PDB entry 8FN4 | electron microscopy, 3.70 A resolution | chains 3 and 4 of the 6 polymer chains in the assembly

Chain 3:
Name: RNA-editing substrate-binding complex protein 3 (RESC3)
Source organism: Trypanosoma brucei
UniProt: Q381A0 (Q381A0_TRYB2); residues 1-482 here correspond to UniProt positions 111-592 (UniProt number = residue number + 110)
Chain sequence (482 residues; each row starts with the number of its first residue):
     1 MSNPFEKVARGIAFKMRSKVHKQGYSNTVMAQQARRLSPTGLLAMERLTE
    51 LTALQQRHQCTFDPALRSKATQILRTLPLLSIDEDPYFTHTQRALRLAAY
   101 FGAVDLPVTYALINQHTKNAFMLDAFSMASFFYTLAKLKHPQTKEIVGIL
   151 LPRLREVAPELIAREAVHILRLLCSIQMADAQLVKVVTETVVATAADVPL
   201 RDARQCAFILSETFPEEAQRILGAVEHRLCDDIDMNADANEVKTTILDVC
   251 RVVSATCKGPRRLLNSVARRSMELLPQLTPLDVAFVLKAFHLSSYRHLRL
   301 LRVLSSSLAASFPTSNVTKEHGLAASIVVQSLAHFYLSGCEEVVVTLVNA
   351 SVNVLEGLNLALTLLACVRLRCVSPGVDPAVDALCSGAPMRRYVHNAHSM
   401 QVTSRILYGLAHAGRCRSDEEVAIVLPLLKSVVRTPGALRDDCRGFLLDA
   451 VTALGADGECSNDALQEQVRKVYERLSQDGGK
Disordered / not traced: 1-2

Chain 4:
Name: RNA-editing substrate-binding complex protein 4 (RESC4)
Source organism: Trypanosoma brucei
UniProt: Q384R6 (Q384R6_TRYB2); residues 1-1087 here = UniProt positions 1-1087
Chain sequence (1087 residues; numbered 1 to 1087; the number before each row is that of its first residue):
     1 MNGRLYCLIRRITSPPVATRLIKEELCLSMAAIARLPLRRDQLAHVTNTE
    51 AITTRAQRISHLCTPTELGMIAEGAEALSCNRFDLADALIDGAYESVRRA
   101 ASSTRLSHVSAIARYSASIKTYGNETITTLLKAGASLLQKNDSVPVLKSF
   151 LGVAQSHLTDGEMRVLIDEMCAKATEEQRLCINSIGTQSLAKDAAKCGEE
   201 TLTKGNEDGDETAVDDEETQAWDMLRARQWMLQLVRCGKPPTAAEAVQAM
   251 ELYAHFAVRDFVLHEKIEDLVLLVLPTGNKFHLNEMHKIVLRSPNLFPRV
   301 RNTLGQDHSGVSDVHRADRGVEWSDDPASSLTTTYTTSRAYSMLLLGQRL
   351 SEDIMFDVVQEQSETIPVDVAAQAACLFAEKGDIPEGVILRLSAELEHIS
   401 PQGVTAFVRAARRDSSGALLPHYAAVLNRFTERDLCDTPLETLLQMCEVF
   451 ALPAPRGTSEGDNDSINESQSKFQKALIVRLFSVIQGSRDVPFLCKVAKA
   501 VRAFDANDELIQFVCSSICAQGALSECEALIAFDMIRCCDFVYEPLLDAM
   551 EPVFRRLVESVSAMLEGKSTINDVEVRRCACFATLQSEFDCPDFETLASL
   601 LVHTVEKNVTGCPVELIPSVGLLCVRTRRTSALYIVGNKLEGNMQQLSDD
   651 AIGELARLLVGTENLATKELAVEFQSVVVSRLLRQQSLPPDVVALSAVVW
   701 LRQGDKVGTIDERSVDYIIKWMYAIGSSVYTDLCLAVHLSASVESLSNAL
   751 IDDLPRRLELLTTNEMANAIFGLGEVSDMGARLSHQLVAERCSDYVVDHS
   801 QEFWSGKVIARLLYGFSRMHCTKRSLYNVFATRLAHRPVFSLLDQEAISF
   851 AIAAFGRVKYLDKKLFDRFTRWILDHSKDLNAAELLLTIRGVSRVMLLND
   901 QLYDDLGSKAAEKVKEFPIESQCVLLSSFGSLGVEHERLASRMVSSIAEN
   951 REELTDATKAVDVITSLWSMNYDVEDDKHVAQLADWVVQRAEELTDESIG
  1001 KLCLVLSDTNWRHVPLVRAIAEQSVRLQGQQSISPKCCREVLDVLGTFMI
  1051 HHQGARENLSALGRSISKERIQLSEEEEQHLQLLLRR
Disordered / not traced: 1-335, 457-465, 1086-1087

How chain 3 and chain 4 interact:
Contacting residue pairs (22):
  Ala-125(3) / Arg-837(4)
  Glu-160(3) / Arg-837(4)  hydrogen bond (backbone-side chain)
  Leu-161(3) / Arg-837(4)
  Ile-162(3) / Arg-837(4)
  Ile-162(3) / Ser-841(4)
  Glu-165(3) / Arg-837(4)  salt bridge
  Ala-193(3) / Trp-804(4)  hydrophobic
  Thr-194(3) / Trp-804(4)
  Asp-197(3) / Lys-807(4)  salt bridge
  Asp-197(3) / Leu-842(4)
  Asp-234(3) / Arg-628(4)  hydrogen bond (backbone-side chain)
  Arg-261(3) / Phe-589(4)  hydrogen bond (side chain-backbone)
  Arg-261(3) / Asp-590(4)  hydrogen bond (side chain-backbone)
  Arg-262(3) / Phe-589(4)
  Arg-262(3) / Arg-626(4)
  Asn-265(3) / Asp-590(4)
  Asn-265(3) / Pro-592(4)
  Arg-269(3) / Arg-628(4)
  Tyr-295(3) / Pro-592(4)
  Arg-296(3) / Glu-544(4)  salt bridge
  His-297(3) / Pro-592(4)
  Arg-299(3) / Glu-595(4)
Interface residues without a listed pair, chain 3 (22 interface residues in all): Pro-159, Thr-190, Ala-196, Met-235, Arg-270
Interface residues without a listed pair, chain 4 (19 interface residues in all): Asp-540, Val-542, Cys-591, Asp-593, Ser-805, Gly-806, Pro-838

Summary:
22 residues of chain 3 and 19 residues of chain 4 are in contact, with 4 hydrogen bonds and 3 salt bridges.
Polar pairs include Glu-165(3)/Arg-837(4), Asp-197(3)/Lys-807(4) and Arg-296(3)/Glu-544(4).
Here chain 3 is RNA-editing substrate-binding complex protein 3 (RESC3) and chain 4 is RNA-editing
substrate-binding complex protein 4 (RESC4), both from Trypanosoma brucei. Entry 8FN4 (Cryo-EM structure of
RNase-treated RESC-A in trypanosomal RNA editing) was determined by electron microscopy, deposited together
with 8FN6, 8FNC, 8FNF, 8FNI and 8FNK.
